PDB entry 3J7G | electron microscopy, 13.60 A resolution (very low resolution: no residue pairs are listed; an interface is given only as per-side residue counts) | chains A and E of the 5 polymer chains in the assembly

Chain A (and E):
Protein: L1
Source organism: Human papillomavirus type 16
Notes: chain E of this document is another copy of the same molecule, construct and numbering; everything in this record applies to it too
Reference sequence: Q4VRM0 (Q4VRM0_HPV16); residues 21-474 here correspond to UniProt positions 47-500 (UniProt number = residue number + 26)
Sequence (455 residues; numbered 20 to 474; the number before each row is that of its first residue):
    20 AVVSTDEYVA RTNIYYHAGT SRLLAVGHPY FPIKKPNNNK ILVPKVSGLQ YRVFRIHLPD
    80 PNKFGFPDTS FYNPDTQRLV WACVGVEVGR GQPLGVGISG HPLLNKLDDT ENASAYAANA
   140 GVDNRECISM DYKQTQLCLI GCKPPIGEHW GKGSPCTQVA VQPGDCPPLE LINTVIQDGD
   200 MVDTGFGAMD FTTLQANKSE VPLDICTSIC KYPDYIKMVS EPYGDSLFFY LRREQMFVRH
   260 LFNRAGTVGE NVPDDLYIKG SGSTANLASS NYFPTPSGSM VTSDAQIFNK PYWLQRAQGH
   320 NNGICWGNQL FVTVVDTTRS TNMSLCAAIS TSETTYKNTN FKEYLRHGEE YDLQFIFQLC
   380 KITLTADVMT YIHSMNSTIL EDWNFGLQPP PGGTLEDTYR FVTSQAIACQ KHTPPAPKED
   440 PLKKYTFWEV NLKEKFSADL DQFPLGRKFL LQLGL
Disordered / not traced: 404-437
Differences from the reference sequence: expression tag (20); conflict Gln177 (Asn203 in Q4VRM0), Gln181 (Asn207 in Q4VRM0), Leu472 (Ala498 in Q4VRM0)

How chain A and chain E interact:
At this resolution (14 A) residue pairs are not listed: 82 residues of chain A and 72 of chain E lie at the interface.
Interface features reported in the paper:
  - epitope / paratope residues, chain A: Thr266(A)

Overview:
The interface between chain A and chain E involves 82 residues on one side and 72 on the other. From the
paper: the epitope/paratope residue Thr266(A).
Chain A and chain E are both L1 (Human papillomavirus type 16); the structure, Electron cryo-microscopy of
human papillomavirus 16 and H16.V5 Fab fragments, was determined by electron microscopy.
